PDB entry 8UWL | electron microscopy, 2.80 A resolution | chains C and E of the 5 polymer chains in the assembly

[Chain C]
Name: Guanine nucleotide-binding protein G(I)/G(S)/G(T) subunit beta-1
From: Homo sapiens
UniProtKB: P62873 (GBB1_HUMAN); residue numbers follow UniProt; this construct covers 1-340
Chain sequence (340 residues; row label = number of the first residue in the row):
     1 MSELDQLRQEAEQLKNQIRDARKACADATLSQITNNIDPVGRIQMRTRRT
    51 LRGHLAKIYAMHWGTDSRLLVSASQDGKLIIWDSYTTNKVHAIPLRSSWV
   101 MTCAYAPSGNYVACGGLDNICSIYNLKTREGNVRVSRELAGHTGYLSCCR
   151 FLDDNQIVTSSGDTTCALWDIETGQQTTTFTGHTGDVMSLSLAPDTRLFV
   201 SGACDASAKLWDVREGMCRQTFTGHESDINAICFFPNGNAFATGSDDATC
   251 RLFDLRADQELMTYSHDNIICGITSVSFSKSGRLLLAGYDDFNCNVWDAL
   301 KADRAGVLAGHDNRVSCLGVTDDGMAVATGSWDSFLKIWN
Unresolved in the structure: 1-2
Swiss-Prot annotation at these positions:
  - modified residue: Ser2 (N-acetylserine), His266 (Phosphohistidine)
  - natural variant: Leu30 (L30F: In MRD42; uncertain significance), Arg52 (R52G: In MRD42), Gly64 (G64V: In MRD42), Asp76 (D76E: In MRD42; D76G: In MRD42), Gly77 (G77S: In MRD42), Lys78 (K78R: In MRD42), Ile80 (I80N: In MRD42; I80T: In MRD42), His91 (H91R: In MRD42; uncertain significance), Ala92 (A92T: In MRD42), Pro94 (P94S: In MRD42), Leu95 (L95P: In MRD42), Arg96 (R96L: In MRD42), 5 further natural variant entries in UniProt

[Chain E]
Name: Single-chain variable fragment 16 (scFv16)
From: Homo sapiens
Notes: antibody fragment or engineered binder
Chain sequence (286 residues; each row starts with the number of its first residue; note: 5 numbers in that range are skipped by the numbering (no residue carries them; nothing is unmodelled there); a row labelled like 119A-119Q holds insertion residues (119A, then the next letters in order); numbers below 1 keep their minus sign (Met-37 is residue -37)):
   -37 MLLVNQSHQGFNKEHTSKMVSAIVLYVLLAAAAHSAFADVQLVESGGGLV
    13 QPGGSRKLSCSASGFAFSSFGMHWVRQAPEKGLEWVAYISSGSGTIYYAD
    63 TVKGRFTISRDDPKNTLFLQMTSLRSEDTAMYYCVRSIYYYGSSPFDFWG
   113 QGTTLTV
119A-119Q SSGGGGSGGGGSGGGGS
   125 DIVMTQATSSVPVTPGESVSISCRSSKSLLHSNGNTYLYWFLQRPGQSPQ
   175 LLIYRMSNLASGVPDRFSGSGSGTAFTLTISRLEAEDVGVYYCMQHLEYP
   225 LTFGAGTKLELK
Unresolved in the structure: -37 to 1, 119A-119Q, 236
Disulfides: Cys22-Cys96, Cys147-Cys217

[Chain C / chain E interface]
Contacting residue pairs (7):
  Arg68(C) - Tyr103(E)
  Leu69(C) - Tyr103(E)  hydrophobic
  Val90(C) - Tyr102(E)  hydrophobic
  Glu130(C) - Gly26(E)
  Glu130(C) - Phe27(E)
  Glu130(C) - Ala28(E)  hydrogen bond (backbone-backbone)
  Gly131(C) - Phe32(E)
Other interface residues (no listed pair), chain C (8 interface residues in all): Asp66, His91, Arg129
Other interface residues (no listed pair), chain E (7 interface residues in all): Arg98

[Summary]
Chain C and chain E form an interface of 8 and 7 residues respectively; the contacts include 1 hydrogen bond.
The hydrogen-bonded pair Glu130(C)-Ala28(E) is a backbone contact.
Chain C is Guanine nucleotide-binding protein G(I)/G(S)/G(T) subunit beta-1 and chain E is Single-chain
variable fragment 16 (scFv16), both from Homo sapiens; the structure, 5-HT2AR bound to Lisuride in complex
with a mini-Gq protein and an active-state stabilizing single-chain variable ..., was determined by electron
microscopy, deposited together with 8V6U.
